PDB entry 7E0U | X-ray diffraction, 2.28 A resolution | chain A

[Chain A]
Protein: Indoleamine 2,3-dioxygenase 1
From: Homo sapiens
Notes: EC 1.13.11.52
Reference sequence: P14902 (I23O1_HUMAN); residue numbers follow UniProt; this construct covers 12-403
Amino-acid sequence (392 residues; row label = number of the first residue in the row):
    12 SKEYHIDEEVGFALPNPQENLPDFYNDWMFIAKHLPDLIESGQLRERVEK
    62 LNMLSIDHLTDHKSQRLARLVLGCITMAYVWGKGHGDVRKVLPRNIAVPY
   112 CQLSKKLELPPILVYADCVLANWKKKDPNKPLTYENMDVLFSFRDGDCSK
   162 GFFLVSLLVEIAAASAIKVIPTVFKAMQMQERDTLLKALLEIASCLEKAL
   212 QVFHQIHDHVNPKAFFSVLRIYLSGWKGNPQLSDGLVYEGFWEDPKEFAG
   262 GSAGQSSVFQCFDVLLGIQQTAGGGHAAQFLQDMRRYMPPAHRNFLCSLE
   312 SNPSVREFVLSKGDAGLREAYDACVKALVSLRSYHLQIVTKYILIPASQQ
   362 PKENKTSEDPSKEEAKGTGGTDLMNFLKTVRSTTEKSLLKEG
Not modelled in the structure: 363-373, 403
Construct notes: conflict Glu374 (Leu in P14902)
UniProt features mapped onto this chain:
  - binding site (heme b): His346

[Overview]
UniProt lists heme b-binding residue His346.
Chain A is Indoleamine 2,3-dioxygenase 1 (Homo sapiens); the structure, Crystal Structure of Human Indoleamine
2,3-dioxygenagse 1 (hIDO1) Complexed with 6-Bromo-N-(((1S,2S)-2-chlorocyclohexyl)methyl)-1H-indazol-4-amine
(39), was determined by X-ray diffraction, deposited together with 7E0O, 7E0P, 7E0Q, 7E0S and 7E0T.
